1G9V - chains C and D of the 4 polymer chains in the assembly; structure by X-ray diffraction, 1.85 A resolution.

[Chain C]
Name: Hemoglobin alpha chain
Organism: Homo sapiens
UniProt: P69905 (HBA_HUMAN); residues 401-541 here correspond to UniProt positions 1-141 (UniProt number = residue number - 400)
Sequence (141 residues; row label = number of the first residue in the row):
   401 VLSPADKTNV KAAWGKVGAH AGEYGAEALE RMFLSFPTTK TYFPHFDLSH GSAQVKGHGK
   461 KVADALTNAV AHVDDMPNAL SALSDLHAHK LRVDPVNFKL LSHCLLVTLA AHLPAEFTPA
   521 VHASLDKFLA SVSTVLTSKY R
Metal / ion sites: heme Fe near His487 (its only coordinating residue here)
Ligand contacts:
  - heme (HEM): Met432, Thr439, Tyr442, Phe443, His445, Phe446, His458, Lys461, Val462, Ala465, Leu466, Leu483, Leu486, His487, Leu491, Val493, Asn497, Phe498, Leu501, Val532, Leu536
  - RQ3 (2-{4-[(3,5-dimethylanilino)-carbonyl-methyl]-phenoxy}-2-methylpropionic acid), molecule 1: Phe436, Val496, Lys499, Leu500, His503, Asp526, Ala530
  - RQ3, molecule 2: Pro495, Thr537, Tyr540, Arg541
Curated features (UniProtKB/Swiss-Prot):
  - site: Lys461 (Not glycated)
Reported in the primary citation:
  - binding site for RQ3: Pro495, Lys499, Thr537, Tyr540, Arg541
  - conformationally variable residues (side-chain flip): Lys499

[Chain D]
Name: Hemoglobin beta chain
Organism: Homo sapiens
UniProt: P68871 (HBB_HUMAN); residues 601-746 here correspond to UniProt positions 1-146 (UniProt number = residue number - 600)
Sequence (146 residues; each row starts with the number of its first residue):
   601 VHLTPEEKSA VTALWGKVNV DEVGGEALGR LLVVYPWTQR FFESFGDLST PDAVMGNPKV
   661 KAHGKKVLGA FSDGLAHLDN LKGTFATLSE LHCDKLHVDP ENFRLLGNVL VCVLAHHFGK
   721 EFTPPVQAAY QKVVAGVANA LAHKYH
Metal / ion sites: heme Fe near His692 (its only coordinating residue here)
Ligand contacts:
  - heme (HEM): Leu631, Thr638, Phe641, Phe642, Phe645, His663, Lys666, Val667, Ala670, Phe671, Phe685, Leu688, Leu691, His692, Leu696, Val698, Asn702, Phe703, Leu706, Val737, Leu741
  - RQ3 (2-{4-[(3,5-dimethylanilino)-carbonyl-methyl]-phenoxy}-2-methylpropionic acid): Tyr635, Trp637, Leu705, Asn708
Reported in the primary citation:
  - binding site for RQ3: Asn708

[How chain C and chain D interact]
Pairs across the interface - 36 pairs, chain C then chain D:
  Arg431(C) with Phe722(D), hydrogen bond (side chain-backbone); Thr723(D); Pro724(D); Gln727(D), hydrogen bond
  Leu434(C) with Pro724(D), hydrophobic; Pro725(D); Ala728(D)
  Ser435(C) with Gln727(D); Ala728(D); Gln731(D)
  Phe436(C) with Gln731(D)
  His503(C) with Asn708(D); Gln727(D); Gln731(D)
  Cys504(C) with Gln727(D)
  Val507(C) with Val711(D), hydrophobic; Ala715(D), hydrophobic; Gln727(D)
  Ala510(C) with Cys712(D); Ala715(D); His716(D)
  Ala511(C) with Ala715(D); Gly719(D)
  Pro514(C) with His716(D), hydrogen bond (backbone-side chain)
  Phe517(C) with Arg630(D), hydrogen bond (backbone-side chain); His716(D), hydrogen bond (backbone-side chain)
  Thr518(C) with Arg630(D), hydrogen bond (backbone-side chain)
  Pro519(C) with Arg630(D); Val633(D); Met655(D), hydrophobic
  His522(C) with Arg630(D), hydrogen bond; Val634(D); Cys712(D)
  Ala523(C) with Val634(D)
  Asp526(C) with Val634(D); Tyr635(D), hydrogen bond
Interface residues without a listed pair, chain C (20 interface residues in all): Glu430, Leu506, Leu513, Ala520
Interface residues without a listed pair, chain D (20 interface residues in all): Pro651, Lys720

[In short]
Chain C and chain D each contribute 20 residues to their interface; the contacts include 8 hydrogen bonds.
Polar pairs include Arg431(C)-Phe722(D), Arg431(C)-Gln727(D) and Pro514(C)-His716(D). One compound RQ3
molecule is bound between chain C and chain D. The paper reports a binding site for RQ3 at Pro495(C),
Lys499(C) and Asn708(D) among others; conformational variability at Lys499(C).
Chain C is Hemoglobin alpha chain and chain D is Hemoglobin beta chain, both from Homo sapiens; the structure,
High resolution crystal structure of deoxy hemoglobin complexed with a potent allosteric effector, was
determined by X-ray diffraction.
